7CLR - chains a and q of the 52 polymer chains in the assembly; structure by electron microscopy, 3.50 A resolution.

# Chain a (and q)
Protein: Flagellar P-ring protein
Source organism: Salmonella enterica subsp. enterica serovar Typhimurium
Notes: chain q of this document is another copy of the same molecule, construct and numbering; everything in this record applies to it too
UniProtKB: A0A0F7J5J5 (A0A0F7J5J5_SALTM); residues -18 to 346 here correspond to UniProt positions 1-365 (UniProt number = residue number + 19)
Chain sequence (365 residues; row label = number of the first residue in the row; numbers below 1 keep their minus sign (Met-18 is residue -18)):
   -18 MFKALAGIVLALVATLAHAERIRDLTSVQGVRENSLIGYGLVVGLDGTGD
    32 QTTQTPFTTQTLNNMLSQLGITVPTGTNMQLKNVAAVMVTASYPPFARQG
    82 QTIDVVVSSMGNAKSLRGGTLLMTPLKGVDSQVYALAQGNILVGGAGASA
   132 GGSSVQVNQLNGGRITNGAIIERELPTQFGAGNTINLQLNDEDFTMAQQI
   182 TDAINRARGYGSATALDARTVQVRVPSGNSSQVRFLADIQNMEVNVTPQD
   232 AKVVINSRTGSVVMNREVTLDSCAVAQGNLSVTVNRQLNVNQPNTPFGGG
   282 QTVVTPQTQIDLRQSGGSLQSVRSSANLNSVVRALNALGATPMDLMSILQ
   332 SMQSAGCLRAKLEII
Not modelled in the structure: -18 to 0, 127-137, 265-296
Disulfide bonds: Cys254-Cys338
Reported in the primary citation:
  - mutagenesis - K63A/K95D, K63D/K95A, K63D/K95D: decreased stability

# Interface between chain a and chain q
Residue-residue contacts - 14 pairs, chain a then chain q:
  Ser238(a) - Leu123(q)
  Arg239(a) - Asn121(q)  hydrogen bond
  Ser328(a) - Gly125(q)
  Gln331(a) - Leu123(q)
  Gln331(a) - Arg145(q)
  Gln331(a) - Thr147(q)
  Gln334(a) - Asp85(q)
  Gln334(a) - Thr147(q)
  Ser335(a) - Arg145(q)
  Leu343(a) - Thr147(q)
  Leu343(a) - Asn148(q)
  Ile345(a) - Asn121(q)  hydrogen bond (backbone-side chain)
  Ile345(a) - Leu123(q)  hydrophobic
  Ile346(a) - Asn121(q)
Other interface residues (no listed pair), chain a (11 interface residues in all): Met324, Met327
Other interface residues (no listed pair), chain q (9 interface residues in all): Gly99, Ile146

# Overview
The interface between chain a and chain q involves 11 residues on one side and 9 on the other; the contacts
include 2 hydrogen bonds. Polar pairs include Arg239(a)-Asn121(q) and Ile345(a)-Asn121(q). The paper reports
that K63A/K95D, K63D/K95A and K63D/K95D of chain a reduce stability.
Both chains are Flagellar P-ring protein (Salmonella enterica subsp. enterica serovar Typhimurium). Entry 7CLR
(CryoEM structure of S.typhimurium flagellar LP ring) was determined by electron microscopy.
